5X8R - chains h and a of the 26 polymer chains in the assembly; structure by electron microscopy, 3.70 A resolution.

[Chain h]
Protein: 30S ribosomal protein S8, chloroplastic
Organism: Spinacia oleracea
Reference sequence: P09597 (RR8_SPIOL); numbering as in UniProt (aligned over 1-134)
Sequence (134 residues; each row starts with the number of its first residue):
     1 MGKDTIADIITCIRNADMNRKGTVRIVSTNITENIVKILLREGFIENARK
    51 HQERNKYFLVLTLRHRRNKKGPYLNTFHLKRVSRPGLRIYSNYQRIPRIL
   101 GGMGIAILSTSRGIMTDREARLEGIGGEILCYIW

[Chain a]
Molecule: 16S rRNA
Organism: Spinacia oleracea
Sequence (1491 nucleotides; row label = number of the first residue in the row):
     1 UCUCAUGGAGAGUUCGAUCCUGGCUCAGGAUGAACGCUGGCGGCAUGCUU
    51 AACACAUGCAAGUCGGACGGGAAGUGGUGUUUCCAGUGGCGGACGGGUGA
   101 GUAACGCGUAAGAACCUGCCCUUGGGAGGGGAACAACAGCUGGAAACGGC
   151 UGCUAAUACCCCGUAGGCUGAGAAGCAAAAGGAGGAAUCCGCCCGAGGAG
   201 GGGCUCGCGUCUGAUUAGCUAGUUGGUGAGGUAAUAGCUUACCAAGGCGA
   251 UGAUCAGUAGCUGGUCCGAGAGGAUGAUCAGCCACACUGGGACUGAGACA
   301 CGGCCCAGACUCCUACGGGAGGCAGCAGUGGGGAAUUUUCCGCAAUGGGC
   351 GAAAGCCUGACGGAGCAAUGCCGCGUGGAGGCAGAAGGCCCACGGGUCGU
   401 GAACUUCUUUUCCCGGAGAAGAAGCAAUGACGGUAUCCGGGGAAUAAGCA
   451 UCGGCUAACUCUGUGCCAGCAGCCGCGGUAAGACAGAGGAUGCAAGCGUU
   501 AUCCGGAAUGAUUGGGCGUAAAGCGUCUGUAGGUGGCUUUUUAAGUCCGC
   551 CGUCAAAUCCCAGGGCUCAACCCUGGACAGGCGGUGGAAACUACCAAGCU
   601 GGAGUACGGUAGGGGCAGAGGGAAUUUCCGGUGGAGCGGUGAAAUGCGUA
   651 GAGAUCGGAAAGAACACCAACGGCGAAAGCACUCUGCUGGGCCGACACUG
   701 ACACUGAGAGACGAAAGCUAGGGGAGCGAAUGGGAUUAGAUACCCCAGUA
   751 GUCCUAGCCGUAAACGAUGGAUACUAGGCGCUGUGCGUAUCGACCCGUGC
   801 AGUGUUGUAGCUAACGCGUUAAGUAUCCCGCCUGGGGAGUACGUUCGCAA
   851 GAAUGAAACUCAAAGGAAUUGACGGGGGCCCGCACAAGCGGUGGAGCAUG
   901 UGGUUUAAUUCGAUGCAAAGCGAAGAACCUUACCAGGGCUUGACAUGCCG
   951 CGAAUCCUCUUGAAAGAGAGGGGUGCCUUCGGGAACGCGGACACAGGUGG
  1001 UGCAUGGCUGUCGUCAGCUCGUGCCGUAAGGUGUUGGGUUAAGUCCCGCA
  1051 ACGAGCGCAACCCUCGUGUUUAGUUGCCAACGUUGAGUUUGGAACCCUGA
  1101 ACAGACUGCCGGUGAUAAGCCGGAGGAAGGUGAGGAUGACGUCAAGUCAU
  1151 CAUGCCCCUUAUGCCCUGGGCGACACACGUGCUACAAUGGCCGGGACAAA
  1201 GGGUCGCGAUCCCGCGAGGGUGAGCUAACCCCAAAAACCCGUCCUCAGUU
  1251 CGGAUUGCAGGCUGCAACUCGCCUGCAUGAAGCCGGAAUCGCUAGUAAUC
  1301 GCCGGUCAGCCAUACGGCGGUGAAUUCGUUCCCGGGCCUUGUACACACCG
  1351 CCCGUCACACUAUGGGAGCUGGCCAUGCCCGAAGUCGUUACCUUAACCGC
  1401 AAGGAGGGGGAUGCCGAAGGCAGGGCUAGUGACUGGAGUGAAGUCGUAAC
  1451 AAGGUAGCCGUACUGGAAGGUGCGGCUGGAUCACCUCCUUU
Not modelled in the structure: 1-2, 76-78, 1084-1086, 1489-1491

[Interface between chain h and chain a]
Contacting residue pairs (60; chain h residue first):
  Met-1(h) with U772(a), sugar contact; A773(a), sugar contact
  Gly-2(h) with G535(a), sugar contact; U772(a), sugar contact
  Lys-3(h) with U534(a), hydrogen bond to the base; G535(a), sugar contact; C827(a), hydrogen bond to the sugar
  Thr-5(h) with G536(a), phosphate contact; C537(a), hydrogen bond to the phosphate
  Ala-7(h) with A825(a), sugar contact
  Asp-8(h) with A773(a), sugar contact
  Thr-11(h) with U824(a), base contact; A825(a), sugar contact
  Cys-12(h) with C774(a), sugar contact
  Arg-14(h) with U824(a), hydrogen bond to the phosphate; A825(a), salt bridge to the phosphate
  Asn-15(h) with C774(a), hydrogen bond to the base; U775(a), sugar contact; G823(a), hydrogen bond to the base; U824(a), hydrogen bond to the base
  Met-18(h) with A809(a), hydrogen bond to the sugar
  Asn-19(h) with U775(a), hydrogen bond to the sugar; A776(a), sugar contact
  Lys-21(h) with A776(a), salt bridge to the phosphate
  Thr-29(h) with C537(a), hydrogen bond to the phosphate; U538(a), hydrogen bond to the phosphate
  Asn-30(h) with U538(a), hydrogen bond to the phosphate; U539(a), phosphate contact
  Lys-56(h) with G601(a), base contact
  Phe-58(h) with G601(a), base contact
  Arg-84(h) with U826(a), salt bridge to the phosphate; C827(a), salt bridge to the phosphate
  Pro-85(h) with U534(a), phosphate contact; G535(a), phosphate contact; U826(a), sugar contact; C827(a), phosphate contact
  Gly-86(h) with U534(a), sugar contact
  Arg-88(h) with G535(a), salt bridge to the phosphate; U592(a), sugar contact
  Tyr-90(h) with G545(a), hydrogen bond to the base; U546(a), sugar contact
  Ser-91(h) with C547(a), sugar contact
  Asn-92(h) with C547(a), phosphate contact; C548(a), phosphate contact; G580(a), phosphate contact
  Tyr-93(h) with C548(a), hydrogen bond to the phosphate; G549(a), phosphate contact
  Arg-98(h) with C4(a), hydrogen bond to the sugar
  Ser-109(h) with A590(a), hydrogen bond to the base; C591(a), sugar contact
  Thr-110(h) with A590(a), base contact
  Ser-111(h) with A588(a), hydrogen bond to the base; A589(a), sugar contact; A590(a), base contact
  Ile-114(h) with A590(a), sugar contact
  Gly-124(h) with C548(a), sugar contact
  Ile-125(h) with C547(a), sugar contact; C548(a), sugar contact
  Gly-126(h) with C547(a), hydrogen bond to the sugar
  Glu-128(h) with C591(a), base contact
Other interface residues (no listed pair), chain h (39 interface residues in all): Val-27, Ile-31, Gln-94, Gly-113, Gly-127
Other interface residues (no listed pair), chain a (35 interface residues in all): G533, A579, A703, C704, U808

[Summary]
Chain h and chain a form an interface of 39 and 35 residues respectively, with 18 hydrogen bonds and 5 salt
bridges. Polar pairs include Lys-3(h)/U534(a), Asn-15(h)/C774(a) and Asn-15(h)/G823(a).
Here chain h is 30S ribosomal protein S8, chloroplastic and chain a is 16S rRNA, both from Spinacia oleracea.
Entry 5X8R (Structure of the 30S small subunit of chloroplast ribosome from spinach) was determined by
electron microscopy (same publication as 5X8P and 5X8T).
